Entry 7YFZ (electron microscopy, 3.19 A resolution); this record covers chains v and x of the 42 polymer chains in the assembly.

# Chain v
Protein: Pam3 hub gp19
From: uncultured cyanophage
Chain sequence (229 residues; numbered 1 to 229; the number before each row is that of its first residue):
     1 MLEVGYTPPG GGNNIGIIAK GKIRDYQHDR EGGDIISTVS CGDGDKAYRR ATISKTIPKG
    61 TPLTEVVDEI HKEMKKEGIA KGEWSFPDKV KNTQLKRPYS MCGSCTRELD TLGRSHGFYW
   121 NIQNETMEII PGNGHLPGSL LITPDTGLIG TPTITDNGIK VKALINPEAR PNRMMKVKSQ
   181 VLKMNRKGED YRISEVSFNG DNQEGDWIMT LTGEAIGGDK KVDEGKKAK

# Chain x
Protein: Pam3 spike gp20
From: uncultured cyanophage
Chain sequence (221 residues; numbered 1 to 221; the number before each row is that of its first residue):
     1 MTGYLGKTTN QDRDVVSAVA QSERESVWGE MPGRVVSVSA DGRTVTVQPL YKPKFNGVPT
    61 DMPVLQEVPL RQALMGGVGV TVPVKPGQNV TLRPQMRSMD NYHVEGDGSA SDSRSFSLSD
   121 MEAHIAGGES LKDVIPNLDS ENVHVRANAD GSKGMKLSPE GKVEFQGPEG NLLDLIADFM
   181 ELVANDKLQI NYGSSAGTNH AMANKAAMLA LAAKVRTTGT I

# How chain v and chain x interact
Residue-residue contacts (97):
  Lys20(v) with Lys7(x), hydrogen bond (backbone-side chain)
  Gly21(v) with Lys7(x)
  Ile23(v) with Leu5(x)
  Arg24(v) with Leu5(x); Gly6(x), hydrogen bond (side chain-backbone); Lys7(x); Thr9(x), hydrogen bond (side chain-backbone); Asn10(x), hydrogen bond; Gln11(x); Asp14(x), salt bridge
  Ser40(v) with Thr9(x), hydrogen bond
  Cys41(v) with Gly6(x); Lys7(x), hydrogen bond (backbone-backbone)
  Gly42(v) with Gly6(x); Lys7(x), hydrogen bond (backbone-side chain)
  Asp43(v) with Lys7(x), salt bridge
  Asp45(v) with Gly3(x); Tyr4(x); Leu5(x); Gly6(x), hydrogen bond (side chain-backbone)
  Tyr48(v) with Met1(x); Thr2(x)
  Arg49(v) with Met1(x); Gly3(x); Tyr4(x), hydrogen bond (side chain-backbone)
  Ile57(v) with Lys52(x), hydrogen bond (backbone-side chain); Pro59(x), hydrophobic
  Pro58(v) with Lys52(x), hydrogen bond (backbone-side chain)
  Thr61(v) with Lys52(x); Pro59(x)
  Pro62(v) with Val58(x)
  Leu63(v) with Phe55(x), hydrophobic; Asn56(x); Val58(x); Pro59(x); Thr60(x)
  Thr64(v) with Val58(x)
  Val66(v) with Gly57(x); Val58(x); Pro59(x)
  Val67(v) with Asn56(x); Gly57(x), hydrogen bond (backbone-backbone); Val58(x)
  Ile70(v) with Lys54(x); Gly57(x)
  Phe86(v) with Asn56(x)
  Val90(v) with Phe55(x), hydrophobic; Asn56(x)
  Leu95(v) with Lys52(x); Pro59(x); Thr60(x); Asp61(x)
  Lys96(v) with Arg34(x); Gln48(x); Asp61(x), hydrogen bond (backbone-side chain); Pro63(x)
  Arg97(v) with Gln48(x), hydrogen bond; Pro49(x); Leu50(x); Tyr51(x); Lys52(x); Asp61(x), hydrogen bond (backbone-side chain); Met62(x), hydrogen bond (side chain-backbone); Pro63(x); Val64(x)
  Pro98(v) with Leu50(x); Tyr51(x); Lys52(x), hydrogen bond (backbone-backbone)
  Tyr99(v) with Lys52(x); Pro53(x); Lys54(x); Phe55(x), hydrogen bond (side chain-backbone); Gly57(x); Val58(x), hydrogen bond (side chain-backbone); Pro59(x), hydrophobic; Thr60(x)
  Ser100(v) with Tyr51(x); Lys52(x)
  Met101(v) with Lys54(x); Gly57(x)
  Cys105(v) with Lys54(x)
  Arg107(v) with Gln21(x); Arg24(x); Glu25(x)
  Glu108(v) with Glu25(x); Lys54(x)
  Thr111(v) with Glu25(x); Lys54(x)
  Leu112(v) with Lys54(x), hydrogen bond (backbone-backbone); Phe55(x); Asn56(x); Gly57(x)
  Ser115(v) with Lys54(x), hydrogen bond (side chain-backbone); Phe55(x)
  His116(v) with Phe55(x)
  Phe118(v) with Phe55(x), hydrophobic; Asn56(x)
Interface residues without a listed pair, chain v (50 interface residues in all): Ala19, Lys22, Ile53, Lys59, Glu65, Pro87, Thr93, Ser104, Thr106, Leu109, Asp110, Gly117, Ile129
Interface residues without a listed pair, chain x (34 interface residues in all): Thr8, Ser22

# Overview
50 residues of chain v face 34 of chain x across their interface, with 21 hydrogen bonds and 2 salt bridges.
Among the polar pairs are Arg24(v)-Asp14(x), Asp43(v)-Lys7(x) and Lys20(v)-Lys7(x).
Chain v is Pam3 hub gp19 and chain x is Pam3 spike gp20, both from uncultured cyanophage; the structure,
Cyanophage Pam3 baseplate proteins, was determined by electron microscopy, deposited together with 8HDR, 7YFW,
8HDS and 8HDW.
